7UQC - chains A and B of the 3 polymer chains in the assembly; structure by X-ray diffraction, 2.65 A resolution.

Chain A:
Protein: Fab MS39p2w174 Light Chain
Organism: Homo sapiens
Notes: antibody fragment or engineered binder
Amino-acid sequence (219 residues; row label = number of the first residue in the row):
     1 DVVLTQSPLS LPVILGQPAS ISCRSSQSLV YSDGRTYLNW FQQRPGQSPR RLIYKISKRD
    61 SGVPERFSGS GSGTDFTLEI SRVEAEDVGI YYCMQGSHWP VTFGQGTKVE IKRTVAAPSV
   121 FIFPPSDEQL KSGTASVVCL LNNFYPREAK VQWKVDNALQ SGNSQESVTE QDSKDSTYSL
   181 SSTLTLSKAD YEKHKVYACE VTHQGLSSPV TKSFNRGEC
Cystine bridges: Cys-23/Cys-93, Cys-139/Cys-199

Chain B:
Protein: Fab MS39p2w174 Heavy Chain
Organism: Homo sapiens
Notes: antibody fragment or engineered binder
Amino-acid sequence (219 residues; row label = number of the first residue in the row):
     1 QVQLVESGGG LVKPGGSLRL SCVSSGFTFS NYWMSWVRQA PGGGLEWVAN INQDGSEKYY
    61 VDSVKGRFTS SRDNTKNSLF LQLNSLRAED TGIYYCTRDP PYFDNWGQGT LVTVSSASTK
   121 GPSVFPLAPS SKSTSGGTAA LGCLVKDYFP EPVTVSWNSG ALTSGVHTFP AVLQSSGLYS
   181 LSSVVTVPSS SLGTQTYICN VNHKPSNTKV DKKVEPKSC
Disordered / not traced: 219
Cystine bridges: Cys-22/Cys-96, Cys-143/Cys-199

How chain A and chain B interact:
Residue-residue contacts - 64 pairs, chain A then chain B:
  Tyr-37(A) / Tyr-102(B)
  Asn-39(A) / Pro-101(B)  hydrogen bond (side chain-backbone)
  Asn-39(A) / Tyr-102(B)  hydrogen bond (side chain-backbone)
  Phe-41(A) / Phe-103(B)
  Phe-41(A) / Trp-106(B)
  Gln-43(A) / Gln-39(B)  hydrogen bond
  Gln-43(A) / Tyr-95(B)  hydrogen bond
  Gln-47(A) / Tyr-95(B)
  Ser-48(A) / Tyr-95(B)
  Ser-48(A) / Trp-106(B)
  Ser-48(A) / Gly-107(B)  hydrogen bond (side chain-backbone)
  Pro-49(A) / Tyr-95(B)
  Pro-49(A) / Trp-106(B)
  Arg-51(A) / Tyr-102(B)  hydrogen bond (side chain-backbone)
  Arg-51(A) / Phe-103(B)
  Arg-51(A) / Asp-104(B)
  Lys-55(A) / Tyr-102(B)  hydrogen bond
  Tyr-92(A) / Gln-39(B)  hydrogen bond
  Tyr-92(A) / Gly-43(B)  hydrogen bond (side chain-backbone)
  Tyr-92(A) / Leu-45(B)  hydrophobic
  Met-94(A) / Pro-101(B)
  Met-94(A) / Phe-103(B)  hydrophobic
  Gly-96(A) / Pro-101(B)
  Trp-99(A) / Trp-47(B)  hydrophobic
  Trp-99(A) / Asn-50(B)
  Trp-99(A) / Tyr-59(B)  hydrophobic
  Val-101(A) / Trp-47(B)
  Phe-103(A) / Leu-45(B)
  Phe-121(A) / Ala-140(B)  hydrophobic
  Phe-123(A) / Leu-127(B)  hydrophobic
  Phe-123(A) / Ala-128(B)
  Phe-123(A) / Ala-140(B)
  Ser-126(A) / Phe-125(B)
  Ser-126(A) / Pro-126(B)
  Asp-127(A) / Lys-217(B)  salt bridge
  Glu-128(A) / Val-124(B)
  Glu-128(A) / Phe-125(B)
  Glu-128(A) / Pro-126(B)
  Glu-128(A) / Lys-212(B)
  Gln-129(A) / Phe-125(B)
  Gln-129(A) / Lys-146(B)
  Ser-136(A) / Leu-144(B)
  Ser-136(A) / Lys-146(B)
  Val-138(A) / Leu-127(B)  hydrophobic
  Leu-140(A) / Phe-169(B)  hydrophobic
  Leu-140(A) / Val-184(B)  hydrophobic
  Asn-142(A) / His-167(B)  hydrogen bond
  Asn-142(A) / Thr-186(B)
  Asn-143(A) / His-167(B)
  Gln-165(A) / Val-172(B)
  Gln-165(A) / Leu-173(B)  hydrogen bond (side chain-backbone)
  Gln-165(A) / Gln-174(B)
  Glu-166(A) / Val-172(B)
  Ser-167(A) / Phe-169(B)
  Ser-167(A) / Pro-170(B)  hydrogen bond (side chain-backbone)
  Ser-167(A) / Val-172(B)
  Val-168(A) / Pro-170(B)
  Thr-169(A) / Phe-169(B)
  Ser-179(A) / His-167(B)  hydrogen bond
  Ser-179(A) / Phe-169(B)
  Leu-180(A) / Phe-169(B)
  Ser-181(A) / Phe-169(B)
  Glu-218(A) / Lys-217(B)
  Cys-219(A) / Lys-132(B)
Other interface residues (no listed pair), chain A (39 interface residues in all): Asp-60, Pro-100, Ser-213
Other interface residues (no listed pair), chain B (40 interface residues in all): Val-37, Gly-44, Glu-46, Gln-108, Thr-138, Leu-141, Ser-175, Ser-182

In short:
39 residues of chain A face 40 of chain B across their interface; the contacts include 13 hydrogen bonds and 1
salt bridge. Among the polar pairs are Asp-127(A)/Lys-217(B), Asn-39(A)/Pro-101(B) and Asn-39(A)/Tyr-102(B).
Here chain A is Fab MS39p2w174 Light Chain and chain B is Fab MS39p2w174 Heavy Chain, both from Homo sapiens.
Entry 7UQC (phospho-GlialCAM peptide AA370-389 with Fab MS39p2w174) was determined by X-ray diffraction.
